Entry 4FWT (X-ray diffraction, 3.20 A resolution); this record covers chains A and T of the 3 polymer chains in the assembly.

[Chain A]
Molecule: Elongation factor Ts, Elongation factor Tu, LINKER, Q beta replicase
Source organism: Escherichia coli O157:H7
Reference sequence: chimeric construct of P0A6P3, P0A6N3, Q8LTE0: residues 1-283 from P0A6P3 (EFTS_ECO57) positions 1-283 (same numbers); residues 285-678 from P0A6N3 positions 1-394 (UniProt number = residue number - 284); residues 695-1283 from Q8LTE0 positions 1-589 (UniProt number = residue number - 694)
Amino-acid sequence (1289 residues; row label = number of the first residue in the row):
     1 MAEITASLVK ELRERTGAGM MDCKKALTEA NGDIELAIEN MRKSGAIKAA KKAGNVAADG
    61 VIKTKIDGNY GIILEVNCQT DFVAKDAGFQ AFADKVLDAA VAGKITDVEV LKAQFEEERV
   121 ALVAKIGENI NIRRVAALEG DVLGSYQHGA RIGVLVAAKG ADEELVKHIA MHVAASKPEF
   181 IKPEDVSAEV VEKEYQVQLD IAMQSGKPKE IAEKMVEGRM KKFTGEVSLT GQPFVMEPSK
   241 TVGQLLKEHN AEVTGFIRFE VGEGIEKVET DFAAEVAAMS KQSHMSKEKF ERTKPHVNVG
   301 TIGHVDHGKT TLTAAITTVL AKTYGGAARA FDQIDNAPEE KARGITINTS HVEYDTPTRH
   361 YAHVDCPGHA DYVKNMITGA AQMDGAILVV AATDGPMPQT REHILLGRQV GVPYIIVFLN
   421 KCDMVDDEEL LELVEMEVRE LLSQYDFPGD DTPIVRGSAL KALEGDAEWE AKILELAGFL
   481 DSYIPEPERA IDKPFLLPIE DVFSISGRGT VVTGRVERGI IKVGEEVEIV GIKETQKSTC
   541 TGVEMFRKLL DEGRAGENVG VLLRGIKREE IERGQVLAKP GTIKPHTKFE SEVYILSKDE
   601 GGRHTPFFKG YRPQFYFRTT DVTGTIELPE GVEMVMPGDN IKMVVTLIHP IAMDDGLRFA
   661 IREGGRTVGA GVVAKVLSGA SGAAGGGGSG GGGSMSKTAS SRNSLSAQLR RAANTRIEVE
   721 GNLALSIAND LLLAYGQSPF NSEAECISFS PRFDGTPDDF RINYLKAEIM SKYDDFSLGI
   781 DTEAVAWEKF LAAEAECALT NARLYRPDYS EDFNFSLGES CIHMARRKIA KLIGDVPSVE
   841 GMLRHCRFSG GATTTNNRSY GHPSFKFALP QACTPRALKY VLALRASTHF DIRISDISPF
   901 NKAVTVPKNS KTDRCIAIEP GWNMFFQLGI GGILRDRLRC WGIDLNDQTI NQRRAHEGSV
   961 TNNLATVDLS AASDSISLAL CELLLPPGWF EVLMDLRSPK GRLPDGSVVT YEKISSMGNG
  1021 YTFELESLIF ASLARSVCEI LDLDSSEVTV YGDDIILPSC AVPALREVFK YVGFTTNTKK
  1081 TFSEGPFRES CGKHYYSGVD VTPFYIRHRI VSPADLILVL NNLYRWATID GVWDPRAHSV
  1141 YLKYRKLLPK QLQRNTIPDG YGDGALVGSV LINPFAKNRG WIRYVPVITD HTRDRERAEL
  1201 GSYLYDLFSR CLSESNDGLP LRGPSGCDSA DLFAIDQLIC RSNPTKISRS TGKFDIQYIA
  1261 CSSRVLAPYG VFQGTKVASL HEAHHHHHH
Disordered / not traced: 1, 287-289, 327-347, 681-699, 1217-1233, 1265-1289
Sequence notes: linker (284); expression tag (1284-1289)
Metal / ion sites: Ca2+ site 1: Asp968, Leu969, Asp1053 (together with GTP); Ca2+ site 2: Asp968, Asp1053
Ligand contacts: GTP (guanosine-5'-triphosphate): Lys908, Arg914, Ile916, Asp968, Leu969, Ser970, Ala971, Ala972, Ser973, Met1017, Gly1018, Asn1019, Phe1023, Glu1026, Asp1053, Asn1077, Lys1080
UniProt features mapped onto this chain:
  - region: Thr80 to Val83 (Involved in Mg(2+) ion dislocation from EF-Tu)

[Chain T]
Molecule: 8-nt RNA strand
Sequence (8 nucleotides; each row starts with the number of its first residue):
  2101 GGGUAGGG
Disordered / not traced: 2107-2108

[Interface between chain A and chain T]
Pairs across the interface (17; chain A residue first):
  Arg666(A) - G2106(T)  salt bridge to the phosphate
  Arg847(A) - G2102(T)  salt bridge to the phosphate
  Met924(A) - G2101(T)  phosphate contact
  Leu928(A) - G2101(T)  phosphate contact
  Leu928(A) - G2102(T)  phosphate contact
  Arg935(A) - G2102(T)  hydrogen bond to the sugar
  Leu945(A) - G2103(T)  hydrogen bond to the sugar
  Asn946(A) - G2103(T)  phosphate contact
  Asn946(A) - U2104(T)  phosphate contact
  Asp947(A) - G2103(T)  sugar contact
  Gln948(A) - G2103(T)  hydrogen bond to the base
  Gly1018(A) - G2101(T)  sugar contact
  Asn1019(A) - G2101(T)  hydrogen bond to the sugar
  Phe1023(A) - G2101(T)  base contact
  Phe1023(A) - G2102(T)  sugar contact
  Tyr1051(A) - G2103(T)  sugar contact
  Tyr1161(A) - G2106(T)  phosphate contact
Also at the interface, not in a pair above, chain A (21 interface residues in all): Ser849, Gly851, Ala852, Ile916, Gly1020, Glu1024, Gly1162

[In short]
Chain A and chain T form an interface of 21 and 5 residues respectively, with 4 hydrogen bonds and 2 salt
bridges. Polar contacts include Gln948(A)-G2103(T), Arg935(A)-G2102(T) and Leu945(A)-G2103(T). Bound to chain
A: GTP. The Ca2+ site 1 is built by Asp968(A), Leu969(A) and Asp1053(A).
Here chain A is Elongation factor Ts, Elongation factor Tu, LINKER, Q beta replicase (Escherichia coli
O157:H7) and chain T is an 8-nt RNA strand. Entry 4FWT (Complex structure of viral RNA polymerase form III)
was determined by X-ray diffraction together with 3VNU and 3VNV from the same study.
